Entry 6LA6 (electron microscopy, 2.39 A resolution); this record covers chains B and D of the 6 polymer chains in the assembly.

# Chain B
Molecule: Capsid protein VP2
Source organism: Echovirus E11
Chain sequence (251 residues; each row starts with the number of its first residue):
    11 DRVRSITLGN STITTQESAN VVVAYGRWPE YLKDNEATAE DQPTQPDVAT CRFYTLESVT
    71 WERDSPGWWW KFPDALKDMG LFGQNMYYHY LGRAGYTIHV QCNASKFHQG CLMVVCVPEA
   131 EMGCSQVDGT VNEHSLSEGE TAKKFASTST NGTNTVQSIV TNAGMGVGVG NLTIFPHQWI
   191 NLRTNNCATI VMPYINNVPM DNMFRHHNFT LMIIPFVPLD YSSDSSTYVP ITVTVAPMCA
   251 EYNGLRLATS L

# Chain D
Molecule: Capsid protein VP4
Source organism: Echovirus E11
Chain sequence (69 residues; numbered 1 to 69; the number before each row is that of its first residue):
     1 MGAQVSTQKT GAHETGLNAS GRSIIHYTNI NYYKDAASNS ANRQDFSQDP GKFTEPVKDI
    61 MVKSLPALN
Disordered / not traced: 14-23

# Interface between chain B and chain D
Contacting residue pairs (19):
  Asp11(B) - Leu68(D)
  Asp11(B) - Asn69(D)  hydrogen bond (side chain-backbone)
  Arg12(B) - Leu68(D)
  Arg12(B) - Asn69(D)
  Arg14(B) - Lys58(D)
  Arg14(B) - Asp59(D)  salt bridge
  Ala29(B) - Leu68(D)
  Asn30(B) - Val57(D)
  Asn30(B) - Lys58(D)
  Asn30(B) - Asp59(D)
  Val31(B) - Val57(D)
  Val31(B) - Lys58(D)  hydrogen bond (backbone-backbone)
  Val32(B) - Pro56(D)
  Val33(B) - Pro56(D)  hydrogen bond (backbone-backbone)
  Ala34(B) - Pro56(D)
  Tyr35(B) - Lys52(D)
  Tyr35(B) - Phe53(D)  hydrophobic
  Trp38(B) - Lys58(D)
  Thr194(B) - Leu68(D)
Also at the interface, not in a pair above, chain D (9 interface residues in all): Met61

# In short
Chain B and chain D form an interface of 12 and 9 residues respectively; the contacts include 3 hydrogen bonds
and 1 salt bridge. Polar contacts include Arg14(B)-Asp59(D), Asp11(B)-Asn69(D) and Val31(B)-Lys58(D).
Here chain B is Capsid protein VP2 and chain D is Capsid protein VP4, both from Echovirus E11. Entry 6LA6
(Cryo-EM structure of echovirus 11 complexed with its uncoating receptor FcRn at pH 7.4) was determined by
electron microscopy together with 6LA3, 6LA4, 6LA5, 6LA7, 6LAO, 6LAP and 3 further entries from the same
study.
